PDB entry 8URO | X-ray diffraction, 3.62 A resolution | chains A and B of the 3 polymer chains in the assembly

Chain A:
Protein: Corynebacterial protease CP40
Organism: Corynebacterium ulcerans
Reference sequence: A0A830QWM5 (A0A830QWM5_CORUL); residues 32-412 here = UniProt positions 32-412
Chain sequence (415 residues; row label = number of the first residue in the row; numbers below 1 keep their minus sign (Met-2 is residue -2)):
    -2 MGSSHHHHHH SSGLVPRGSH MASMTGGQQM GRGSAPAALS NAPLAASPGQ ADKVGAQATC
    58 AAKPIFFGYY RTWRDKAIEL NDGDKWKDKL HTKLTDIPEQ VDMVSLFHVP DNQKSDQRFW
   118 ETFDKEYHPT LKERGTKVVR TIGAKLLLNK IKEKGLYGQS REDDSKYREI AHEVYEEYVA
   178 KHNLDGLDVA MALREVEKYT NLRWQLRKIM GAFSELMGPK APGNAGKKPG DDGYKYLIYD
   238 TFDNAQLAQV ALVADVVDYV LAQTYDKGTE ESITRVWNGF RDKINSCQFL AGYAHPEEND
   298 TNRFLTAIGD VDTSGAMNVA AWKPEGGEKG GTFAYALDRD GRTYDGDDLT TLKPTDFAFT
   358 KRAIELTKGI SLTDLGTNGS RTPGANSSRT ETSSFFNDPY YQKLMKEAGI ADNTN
Not modelled in the structure: -2 to 35, 78-79, 370-412
Disulfides: Cys57-Cys284
Differences from the reference sequence: expression tag (-2 to 31); engineered mutation Ala187 (Asp in A0A830QWM5), Ala189 (Glu in A0A830QWM5)
What the authors report for this chain:
  - mutagenesis - D187A/E189A: abolished catalytic activity (citing earlier work)
  - mutagenesis - R200A/W201A/R204A: abolished catalytic activity with Immunoglobulin gamma-1 heavy chain (chain B)
  - mutagenesis - R200A/W201A/R204A: abolished binding to Immunoglobulin gamma-1 heavy chain (chain B)
  - mutagenesis - Q260A/Y262A, E294A/E295A: abolished catalytic activity

Chain B:
Protein: Immunoglobulin gamma-1 heavy chain
Organism: Homo sapiens
Reference sequence: P0DOX5 (IGG1_HUMAN); residues 216-447 here correspond to UniProt positions 218-449 (UniProt number = residue number + 2)
Chain sequence (232 residues; numbered 216 to 447; the number before each row is that of its first residue):
   216 EPKSCDKTHT CPPCPAPELL GGPSVFLFPP KPKDTLMISR TPEVTCVVVD VSHEDPEVKF
   276 NWYVDGVEVH NAKTKPREEQ YNSTYRVVSV LTVLHQDWLN GKEYKCKVSN KALPAPIEKT
   336 ISKAKGQPRE PQVYTLPPSR DELTKNQVSL TCLVKGFYPS DIAVEWSSNG QPENNYKTTP
   396 PVLDSDGSFF LYSKLTVDKS RWQQGNVFSC SVMHEALHNH YTQKSLSLSP GK
Not modelled in the structure: 216-236, 362, 413, 422, 444-447
Disulfides: Cys261-Cys321, Cys367-Cys425
Differences from the reference sequence: engineered mutation Ser382 (Glu384 in P0DOX5)
Curated features (UniProtKB/Swiss-Prot):
  - glycosylation: Asn297 (N-linked (GlcNAc...) (complex) asparagine)
What the authors report for this chain:
  - post-translational modification sites: Asn297 (citing earlier work)
  - mutagenesis - A330W: abolished catalytic activity with Corynebacterial protease CP40 (chain A)
  - mutagenesis - A330W: unchanged catalytic activity on EndoS2

Chain A / chain B interface:
Pairs across the interface - 10 pairs, chain A then chain B:
  Ala43(A) - Leu328(B)
  Ala43(A) - Pro329(B)
  Ser157(A) - Lys326(B)  hydrogen bond (side chain-backbone)
  Thr197(A) - Pro329(B)
  Arg200(A) - Pro329(B)
  Trp201(A) - Lys326(B)
  Trp201(A) - Ala327(B)  hydrogen bond (side chain-backbone)
  Trp201(A) - Leu328(B)
  Trp201(A) - Pro329(B)
  Leu249(A) - Ala330(B)  hydrophobic
Interface residues without a listed pair, chain A (9 interface residues in all): Ser44, Pro45, Arg204
Interface residues without a listed pair, chain B (7 interface residues in all): Gly237, Pro331
Interface features reported in the paper:
  - interface residues, chain A: Ser44(A), Arg200(A), Trp201(A), Arg204(A)

In short:
9 residues of chain A face 7 of chain B across their interface, with 2 hydrogen bonds. Among the polar pairs
are Ser157(A)-Lys326(B) and Trp201(A)-Ala327(B). The paper reports that D187A/E189A, Q260A/Y262A and
E294A/E295A of chain A abolish catalytic activity; interface residues Ser44(A), Arg200(A) and Trp201(A) among
others; 5 substitutions were tested in all.
Here chain A is Corynebacterial protease CP40 (Corynebacterium ulcerans) and chain B is Immunoglobulin gamma-1
heavy chain (Homo sapiens). Entry 8URO (Crystal structure of IgG1-Fc fragment (E382S) in complex with
Corynebacterial ENGase CU43 (D187A-E189A)) was determined by X-ray diffraction.
